PDB entry 4MM1 | X-ray diffraction, 2.80 A resolution | chains B and D of the 6 polymer chains in the assembly

== Chain B (and D) ==
Name: Geranylgeranylglyceryl phosphate synthase
From: Methanothermobacter thermautotrophicus str. Delta H
Notes: EC 2.5.1.41; chain D of this document is another copy of the same molecule, construct and numbering; everything in this record applies to it too
UniProt: O26652 (GGGPS_METTH); residues 4-248 here correspond to UniProt positions 1-245 (UniProt number = residue number - 3)
Amino-acid sequence (250 residues; numbered 1 to 250; the number before each row is that of its first residue):
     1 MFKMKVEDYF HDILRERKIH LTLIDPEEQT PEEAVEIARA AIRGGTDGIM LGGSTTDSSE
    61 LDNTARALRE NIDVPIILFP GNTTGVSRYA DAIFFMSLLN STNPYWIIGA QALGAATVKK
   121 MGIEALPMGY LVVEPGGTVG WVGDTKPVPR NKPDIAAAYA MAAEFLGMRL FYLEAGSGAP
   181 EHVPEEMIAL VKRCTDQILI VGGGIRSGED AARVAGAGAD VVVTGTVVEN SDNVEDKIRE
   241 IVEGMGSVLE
Not modelled in the structure: 1-4, 39-44, 226-250 (chain D: 1, 30-33, 226-250)
Sequence notes: expression tag (1-3, 249-250)
Residues lining bound ligands: sn-glycerol-1-phosphate (1GP): Leu23, Phe79, Tyr130, Tyr172, Glu174, Gly176, Ser177, Gly178, Ala179, Gly202, Gly203, Gly204, Ile205, Val223, Thr224, Gly225

== How chain B and chain D interact ==
Residue-residue contacts (23; chain B residue first):
  Thr55(B) - Thr83(D)
  Asp57(B) - Arg88(D)  salt bridge
  Asp57(B) - Lys120(D)  salt bridge
  Ser58(B) - Ser58(D)
  Ser59(B) - Asp62(D)
  Ser59(B) - Arg88(D)
  Glu60(B) - Lys120(D)  salt bridge
  Asp62(B) - Ser59(D)
  Asn82(B) - Tyr105(D)  hydrogen bond
  Thr83(B) - Asn82(D)
  Thr83(B) - Thr84(D)
  Thr84(B) - Thr83(D)
  Thr84(B) - Thr84(D)
  Arg88(B) - Asp57(D)  salt bridge
  Arg88(B) - Ser59(D)
  Asn103(B) - Asn103(D)  hydrogen bond
  Tyr105(B) - Asn82(D)  hydrogen bond
  Tyr105(B) - Tyr105(D)  hydrogen bond
  Trp106(B) - Tyr105(D)  hydrophobic
  Leu113(B) - Thr55(D)
  Leu113(B) - Val142(D)  hydrophobic
  Lys120(B) - Glu60(D)  salt bridge
  Val142(B) - Leu113(D)  hydrophobic
Also at the interface, not in a pair above, chain B (18 interface residues in all): Thr117, Met121
Also at the interface, not in a pair above, chain D (17 interface residues in all): Trp106, Thr117

== Overview ==
18 residues of chain B face 17 of chain D across their interface; the contacts include 4 hydrogen bonds and 5
salt bridges. Polar pairs include Asp57(B)-Arg88(D), Asp57(B)-Lys120(D) and Glu60(B)-Lys120(D). Bound to chain
B: sn-glycerol-1-phosphate.
Chain B and chain D are both Geranylgeranylglyceryl phosphate synthase (Methanothermobacter thermautotrophicus
str. Delta H); the structure, GGGPS from Methanothermobacter thermautotrophicus, was determined by X-ray
diffraction, deposited together with 4NAE and 4NAF.
